PDB entry 9ITN | electron microscopy, 3.48 A resolution | chains N and Z of the 16 polymer chains in the assembly

[Chain N]
Protein: ATP synthase subunit c
From: Chloroflexus aurantiacus J-10-fl
UniProt: A9WGS9 (ATPL_CHLAA); residue numbers follow UniProt; this construct covers 1-76
Amino-acid sequence (76 residues; each row starts with the number of its first residue):
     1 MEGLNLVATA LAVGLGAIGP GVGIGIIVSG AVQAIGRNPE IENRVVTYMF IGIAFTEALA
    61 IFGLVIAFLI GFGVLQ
Unresolved in the structure: 73-76
Swiss-Prot annotation at these positions:
  - site: Glu57 (Reversibly protonated during proton transport)

[Chain Z]
Protein: ATP synthase subunit a
From: Chloroflexus aurantiacus J-10-fl
UniProt: A9WGT0 (A9WGT0_CHLAA); numbering as in UniProt (aligned over 1-312)
Amino-acid sequence (312 residues; each row starts with the number of its first residue):
     1 MSTRTRNILI IVGALIISIA SRFFLYTGPP HVEVAAEVIF DGIPGFPITN SFVVAIIIDI
    61 FVIALAVAAT RNLQMVPRGL QNVMEFILES LYNLFRNINA KYVATAFPLV ATIFLFVLFG
   121 NWFGLLPGVG SIGVCHEKKE EHAVVDERLA LAAPAAPLSS VAAAEGEEIH DTCAAQGKKL
   181 VPLFRAPAAD LNFTFAIAVI SFVFIEYWGF RALGPGYLKK FFNTNGIMSF VGIIEFISEL
   241 VKPFALAFRL FGNIFAGEVL LVVMAFLVPL LLPLPFYGFE VFVGFIQALI FALLTYAFLN
   301 IAVTGHDEEH AH
Unresolved in the structure: 1-11, 137-168, 305-312
Cystine bridges: Cys135-Cys173

[How chain N and chain Z interact]
Pairs across the interface (8):
  Phe50(N) - Ile301(Z)  hydrophobic
  Ala54(N) - Ile234(Z)
  Ala54(N) - Glu235(Z)
  Phe55(N) - Phe230(Z)  hydrophobic
  Phe55(N) - Val231(Z)  hydrophobic
  Phe55(N) - Ile234(Z)  hydrophobic
  Glu57(N) - Ser238(Z)  hydrogen bond
  Ile61(N) - Val241(Z)  hydrophobic
Other interface residues (no listed pair), chain N (7 interface residues in all): Ile51, Ala58
Other interface residues (no listed pair), chain Z (8 interface residues in all): Ile237

[In short]
7 residues of chain N face 8 of chain Z across their interface; the contacts include 1 hydrogen bond. The
hydrogen-bonded pair is Glu57(N)-Ser238(Z).
Chain N is ATP synthase subunit c and chain Z is ATP synthase subunit a, both from Chloroflexus aurantiacus
J-10-fl; the structure, Chloroflexus aurantiacus ATP synthase, state 1, focused refinement of FO and
peripheral stalk, was determined by electron microscopy, deposited together with 9ITJ, 9ITK, 9ITL, 9ITM, 9ITO,
9ITP and 11 further entries.
